4ITB - chains A and B; structure by X-ray diffraction, 1.40 A resolution.

# Chain A (and B)
Molecule: Succinate-semialdehyde dehydrogenase
Organism: Synechococcus sp
Notes: chain B of this document is another copy of the same molecule, construct and numbering; everything in this record applies to it too
UniProtKB: B1XMM6 (B1XMM6_SYNP2); residue numbers follow UniProt; this construct covers 1-454
Amino-acid sequence (456 residues; numbered -1 to 454; the number before each row is that of its first residue; numbers below 1 keep their minus sign (Gly-1 is residue -1)):
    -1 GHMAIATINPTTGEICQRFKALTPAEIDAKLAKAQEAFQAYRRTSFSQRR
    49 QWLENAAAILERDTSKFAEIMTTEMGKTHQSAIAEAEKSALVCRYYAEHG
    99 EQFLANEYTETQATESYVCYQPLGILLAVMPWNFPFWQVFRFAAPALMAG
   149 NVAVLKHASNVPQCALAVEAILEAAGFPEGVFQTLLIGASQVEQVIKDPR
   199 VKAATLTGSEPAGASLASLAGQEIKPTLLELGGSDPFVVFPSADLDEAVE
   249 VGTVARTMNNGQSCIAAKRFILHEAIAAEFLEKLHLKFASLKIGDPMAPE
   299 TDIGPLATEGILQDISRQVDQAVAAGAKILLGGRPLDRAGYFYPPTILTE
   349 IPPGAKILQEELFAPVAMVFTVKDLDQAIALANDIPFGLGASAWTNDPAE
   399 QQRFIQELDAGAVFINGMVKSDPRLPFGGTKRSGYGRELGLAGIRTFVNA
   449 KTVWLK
Unresolved in the structure: -1 to 1
Differences from the reference sequence: expression tag (-1 to 0)
Glycans and other covalent adducts: 4-oxobutanoic acid (SSN) linked to Cys262
Ligand contacts:
  - NADPH (NDP; NADPH dihydro-nicotinamide-adenine-dinucleotide phosphate): Val127, Met128, Pro129, Trp130, Asn131, Gln136, Lys154, His155, Ala156, Ser157, Ile185, Gly186, Ala187, Val190, Leu204, Thr205, Gly206, Ser207, Ala210, Ser213, Glu228, Leu229, Gly230, Ile309, Glu359, Phe361
  - 4-oxobutanoic acid (SSN): Lys86, Asn131, Phe132, Trp135, Gln136, Arg139, Glu228, Ser261, Ile263, Ser419, Phe425

# Interface between chain A and chain B
Residue-residue contacts (104):
  Arg40(A) with Asp407(B), salt bridge
  Thr107(A) with Arg422(B); Leu423(B)
  Glu108(A) with Arg422(B)
  Thr109(A) with Arg422(B)
  Tyr115(A) with Ile403(B)
  Val116(A) with Pro424(B)
  Gln119(A) with Gln404(B), hydrogen bond (side chain-backbone)
  Glu208(A) with Ile222(B)
  Ala212(A) with Gly219(B); Gln220(B); Ile222(B)
  Ala215(A) with Gly219(B)
  Ser216(A) with Ser216(B); Gly219(B); Gln220(B)
  Gly219(A) with Ala212(B); Ala215(B); Ser216(B)
  Gln220(A) with Ala212(B); Ser216(B)
  Glu221(A) with Arg430(B), salt bridge
  Ile222(A) with Glu208(B); Ala212(B); Leu229(B), hydrophobic; Lys429(B); Arg430(B); Gly432(B); Tyr433(B)
  Lys223(A) with Tyr433(B)
  Pro224(A) with Tyr433(B)
  Leu229(A) with Ile222(B), hydrophobic
  Glu245(A) with Lys454(B), salt bridge
  Gln399(A) with Leu453(B)
  Ile403(A) with Tyr115(B); Lys449(B), hydrogen bond (backbone-side chain); Val451(B), hydrophobic
  Gln404(A) with Gln119(B), hydrogen bond (backbone-side chain); Lys449(B), hydrogen bond (backbone-side chain)
  Leu406(A) with Lys449(B), hydrogen bond (backbone-side chain)
  Asp407(A) with Arg40(B), salt bridge
  Ala408(A) with Asn447(B), hydrogen bond (backbone-side chain); Lys449(B)
  Gly409(A) with Asn447(B); Ala448(B); Lys449(B); Thr450(B), hydrogen bond (backbone-backbone)
  Ala410(A) with Thr450(B)
  Val411(A) with Lys449(B); Thr450(B), hydrogen bond (backbone-backbone); Val451(B); Trp452(B), hydrogen bond (backbone-backbone)
  Phe412(A) with Trp452(B)
  Ile413(A) with Trp452(B), hydrogen bond (backbone-backbone); Leu453(B); Lys454(B), hydrogen bond (backbone-backbone)
  Asn414(A) with Lys454(B)
  Gly415(A) with Trp452(B)
  Arg422(A) with Thr107(B); Glu108(B); Thr109(B); Gln110(B)
  Leu423(A) with Thr107(B); Thr109(B)
  Pro424(A) with Val116(B), hydrophobic; Thr450(B), hydrogen bond (backbone-side chain)
  Thr428(A) with Asn447(B)
  Lys429(A) with Ile222(B)
  Arg430(A) with Glu221(B), salt bridge; Ile222(B)
  Gly432(A) with Ile222(B)
  Tyr433(A) with Ile222(B); Lys223(B); Pro224(B)
  Arg435(A) with Asn447(B), hydrogen bond; Ala448(B), hydrogen bond (side chain-backbone)
  Asn447(A) with Ala408(B), hydrogen bond (side chain-backbone); Gly409(B); Thr428(B); Arg435(B), hydrogen bond
  Ala448(A) with Gly409(B); Arg435(B), hydrogen bond (backbone-side chain)
  Lys449(A) with Ile403(B), hydrogen bond (side chain-backbone); Gln404(B), hydrogen bond (side chain-backbone); Leu406(B), hydrogen bond (side chain-backbone); Ala408(B); Gly409(B); Val411(B)
  Thr450(A) with Gly409(B), hydrogen bond (backbone-backbone); Ala410(B); Val411(B), hydrogen bond (backbone-backbone); Leu423(B); Pro424(B), hydrogen bond (side chain-backbone)
  Val451(A) with Ile403(B), hydrophobic; Val411(B)
  Trp452(A) with Val411(B), hydrogen bond (backbone-backbone); Phe412(B); Ile413(B), hydrogen bond (backbone-backbone); Gly415(B)
  Leu453(A) with Gln399(B); Ile413(B), hydrophobic
  Lys454(A) with Glu245(B), salt bridge; Ile413(B), hydrogen bond (backbone-backbone); Asn414(B)
Also at the interface, not in a pair above, chain A (54 interface residues in all): Ser114, Gly211, Leu227, Glu405, Asp420
Also at the interface, not in a pair above, chain B (54 interface residues in all): Arg41, Gly211, Leu227, Glu405

# Summary
The chain A/chain B interface involves 54 residues from each chain; the contacts include 26 hydrogen bonds and
6 salt bridges. Among the polar pairs are Arg40(A)-Asp407(B), Glu221(A)-Arg430(B) and Glu245(A)-Lys454(B).
Bound to chain A: NADPH. 4-oxobutanoic acid is covalently linked to Cys262(A).
Chain A and chain B are both Succinate-semialdehyde dehydrogenase (Synechococcus sp); the structure, Structure
of bacterial enzyme in complex with cofactor and substrate, was determined by X-ray diffraction, deposited
together with 4IT9 and 4ITA.
